1RXU - chains B and F of the 6 polymer chains in the assembly; structure by X-ray diffraction, 3.10 A resolution.

[Chain B (and F)]
Molecule: Uridine phosphorylase
From: Escherichia coli
Notes: EC 2.4.2.3; chain F of this document is another copy of the same molecule, construct and numbering; everything in this record applies to it too
UniProtKB: P12758 (UDP_ECOLI); residues 1-253 here correspond to UniProt positions 0-252 (UniProt number = residue number - 1)
Sequence (253 residues; each row starts with the number of its first residue):
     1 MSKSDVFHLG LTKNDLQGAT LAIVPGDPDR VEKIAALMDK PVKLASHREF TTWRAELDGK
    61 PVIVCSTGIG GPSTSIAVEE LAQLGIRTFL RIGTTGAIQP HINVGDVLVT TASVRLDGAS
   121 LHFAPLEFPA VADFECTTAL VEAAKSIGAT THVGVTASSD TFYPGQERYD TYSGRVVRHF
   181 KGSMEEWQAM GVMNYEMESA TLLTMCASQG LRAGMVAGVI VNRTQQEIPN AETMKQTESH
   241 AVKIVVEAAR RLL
Unresolved in the structure: 1-3
Ion coordination: K+: Glu-49, Ile-69, Ser-73 (shared with 3 residues of chain A)
Ligand contacts:
  - thymidine (THM), molecule 1: Phe-7, His-8, Arg-48
  - thymidine (THM), molecule 2: Ile-69, Gly-70, Arg-91, Thr-94, Thr-95, Gly-96, Phe-162, Gln-166, Arg-168, Tyr-195, Glu-196, Met-197, Glu-198, Ile-220, Val-221, Pro-229

[How chain B and chain F interact]
Residue-residue contacts - 11 pairs, chain B then chain F:
  Arg-175(B) with Glu-186(F), salt bridge; Ala-189(F); Met-190(F)
  Val-177(B) with Glu-186(F); Met-190(F), hydrophobic
  Arg-178(B) with Arg-178(F); His-179(F); Lys-181(F), hydrogen bond (side chain-backbone); Gly-182(F); Ser-183(F); Glu-186(F), hydrogen bond (backbone-side chain)
Other interface residues (no listed pair), chain B (4 interface residues in all): Val-176
Other interface residues (no listed pair), chain F (9 interface residues in all): Phe-180

[Summary]
4 residues of chain B and 9 residues of chain F are in contact, with 2 hydrogen bonds and 1 salt bridge. Among
the polar pairs are Arg-175(B)/Glu-186(F), Arg-178(B)/Lys-181(F) and Arg-178(B)/Glu-186(F). Chain B binds
thymidine. Glu-49(B), Ile-69(B) and Ser-73(B) form the K+ site.
Both chains are Uridine phosphorylase (Escherichia coli). Entry 1RXU (E. coli uridine phosphorylase: thymidine
phosphate complex) was determined by X-ray diffraction together with 1T0U, 1RXC, 1RXS and 1RXY from the same
study.
